Entry 2DD4 (X-ray diffraction, 2.06 A resolution); this record covers chains A and J of the 12 polymer chains in the assembly.

[Chain A (and J)]
Molecule: Thiocyanate hydrolase alpha subunit
Source organism: Thiobacillus thioparus
Notes: EC 3.5.5.8; chain J of this document is another copy of the same molecule, construct and numbering; everything in this record applies to it too
Reference sequence: O66187 (SCNA_THITI); residues 2-126 here correspond to UniProt positions 1-125 (UniProt number = residue number - 1)
Sequence (126 residues; each row starts with the number of its first residue):
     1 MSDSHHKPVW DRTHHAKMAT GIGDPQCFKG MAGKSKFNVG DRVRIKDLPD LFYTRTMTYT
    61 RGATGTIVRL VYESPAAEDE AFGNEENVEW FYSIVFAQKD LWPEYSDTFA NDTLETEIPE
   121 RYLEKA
Not modelled in the structure: 1-8 (chain J: 1-6)
Sequence notes: initiating methionine (1)

[Interface between chain A and chain J]
Contacting residue pairs (5):
  Val9(A) with Pro8(J)
  Trp10(A) with Pro8(J), hydrophobic
  Gly83(A) with Lys7(J)
  Asn84(A) with Lys7(J)
  Glu86(A) with Lys7(J), salt bridge
Interface residues without a listed pair, chain J (4 interface residues in all): Val9, Trp10

[Summary]
Chain A and chain J form an interface of 5 and 4 residues respectively; the contacts include 1 salt bridge.
The salt-bridged pair is Glu86(A)-Lys7(J).
Both chains are Thiocyanate hydrolase alpha subunit (Thiobacillus thioparus). Entry 2DD4 (Thiocyanate
hydrolase (SCNase) from Thiobacillus thioparus recombinant apo-enzyme) was determined by X-ray diffraction,
deposited together with 2DD5.
